PDB entry 5IWN | X-ray diffraction, 3.75 A resolution | chains B and C of the 4 polymer chains in the assembly

== Chain B (and C) ==
Protein: Ion transport protein
From: Alkalilimnicola ehrlichii
Notes: chain C of this document is another copy of the same molecule, construct and numbering; everything in this record applies to it too
UniProtKB: Q0ABW0 (Q0ABW0_ALKEH); numbering as in UniProt (aligned over 143-288)
Chain sequence (152 residues; row label = number of the first residue in the row):
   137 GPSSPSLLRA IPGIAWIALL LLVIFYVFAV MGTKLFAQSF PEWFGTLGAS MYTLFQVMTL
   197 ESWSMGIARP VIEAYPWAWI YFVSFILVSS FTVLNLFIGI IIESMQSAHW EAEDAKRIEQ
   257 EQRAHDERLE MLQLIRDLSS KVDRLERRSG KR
Not modelled in the structure: 137-147, 286-288
Construct notes: expression tag (137-142)
What the authors report for this chain:
  - binding site for bromide ion: W246, R264

== How chain B and chain C interact ==
Pairs across the interface (60):
  Y188(B) - S200(C)  hydrogen bond
  Y188(B) - A204(C)
  Y188(B) - R205(C)
  T189(B) - R205(C)  hydrogen bond
  F191(B) - W199(C)  hydrophobic
  F191(B) - V219(C)  hydrophobic
  F191(B) - I222(C)  hydrophobic
  Q192(B) - W199(C)
  Q192(B) - S200(C)  hydrogen bond
  Q192(B) - M201(C)
  Q192(B) - R205(C)  hydrogen bond
  T195(B) - L196(C)
  T195(B) - W199(C)  hydrogen bond
  E197(B) - L196(C)
  E197(B) - S198(C)
  E197(B) - W199(C)
  E197(B) - S200(C)  hydrogen bond (side chain-backbone)
  E197(B) - M201(C)  hydrogen bond (side chain-backbone)
  S198(B) - M201(C)
  I203(B) - M201(C)  hydrophobic
  I203(B) - R205(C)
  F233(B) - L230(C)  hydrophobic
  F233(B) - F233(C)  hydrophobic
  I237(B) - I234(C)
  I237(B) - I237(C)  hydrophobic
  S240(B) - I234(C)
  S240(B) - I238(C)
  M241(B) - I238(C)
  M241(B) - M241(C)  hydrophobic
  M241(B) - W246(C)  hydrophobic
  H245(B) - W246(C)
  H245(B) - E249(C)  salt bridge
  H245(B) - D250(C)  salt bridge
  E249(B) - E249(C)
  K252(B) - R253(C)  hydrogen bond (backbone-side chain)
  Q256(B) - R253(C)  hydrogen bond
  Q256(B) - E257(C)
  A260(B) - E257(C)
  A260(B) - R264(C)
  E263(B) - H261(C)  salt bridge
  E263(B) - R264(C)  salt bridge
  R264(B) - R264(C)
  E266(B) - L268(C)
  M267(B) - R264(C)
  M267(B) - M267(C)  hydrophobic
  M267(B) - L268(C)  hydrophobic
  L270(B) - R272(C)
  I271(B) - I271(C)  hydrophobic
  L274(B) - I271(C)
  L274(B) - L274(C)  hydrophobic
  L274(B) - S275(C)
  L274(B) - V278(C)  hydrophobic
  K277(B) - S275(C)  hydrogen bond
  K277(B) - V278(C)
  K277(B) - D279(C)
  K277(B) - E282(C)
  V278(B) - V278(C)  hydrophobic
  R280(B) - E282(C)  salt bridge
  L281(B) - L281(C)
  R284(B) - E282(C)  salt bridge
Interface residues without a listed pair, chain B (33 interface residues in all): W179, I236, W246, R253
Interface residues without a listed pair, chain C (37 interface residues in all): W215, L223, Q242, I254, L265

== Overview ==
Chain B and chain C form an interface of 33 and 37 residues respectively; the contacts include 10 hydrogen
bonds and 6 salt bridges. Among the polar pairs are H245(B)-E249(C), H245(B)-D250(C) and E263(B)-H261(C). The
paper reports a binding site for bromide ion at W246(B) and R264(B).
Chain B and chain C are both Ion transport protein (Alkalilimnicola ehrlichii); the structure, Bacterial
sodium channel pore domain, high bromide, was determined by X-ray diffraction together with 5IWO, 5HJ8, 5HK6,
5HK7 and 5HKD from the same study.
